PDB entry 1S7S | X-ray diffraction, 1.99 A resolution | chains A and C of the 3 polymer chains in the assembly

== Chain A ==
Name: H-2 class I histocompatibility antigen, K-B alpha chain
From: Mus musculus
Reference sequence: P01901 (HA1B_MOUSE); residues 1-348 here correspond to UniProt positions 22-369 (UniProt number = residue number + 21)
Chain sequence (348 residues; row label = number of the first residue in the row):
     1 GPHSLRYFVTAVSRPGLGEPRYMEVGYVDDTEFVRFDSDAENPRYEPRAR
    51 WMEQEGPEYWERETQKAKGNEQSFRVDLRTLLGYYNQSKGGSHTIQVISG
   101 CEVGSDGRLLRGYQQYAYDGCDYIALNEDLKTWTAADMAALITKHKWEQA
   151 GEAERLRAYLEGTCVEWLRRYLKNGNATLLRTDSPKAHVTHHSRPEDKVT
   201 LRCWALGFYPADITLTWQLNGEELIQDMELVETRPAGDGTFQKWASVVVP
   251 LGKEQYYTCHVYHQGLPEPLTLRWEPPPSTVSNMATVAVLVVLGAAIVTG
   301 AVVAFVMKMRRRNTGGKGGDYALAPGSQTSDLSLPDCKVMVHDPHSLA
Not modelled in the structure: 277-348
Cystine bridges: Cys101-Cys164, Cys203-Cys259

== Chain C ==
Name: Glycoprotein 9-residue peptide
Reference sequence: P07399 (VGLY_LYCVW); residues 1-9 here correspond to UniProt positions 33-41 (UniProt number = residue number + 32)
Chain sequence (9 residues; row label = number of the first residue in the row):
     1 KALYNFATM
Not modelled in the structure: 1
Differences from the reference sequence: engineered mutation Leu3 (Val35 in P07399)

== Chain A / chain C interface ==
Residue-residue contacts (42):
  Tyr7(A) - Ala2(C)
  Tyr7(A) - Leu3(C)  hydrogen bond (side chain-backbone)
  Glu24(A) - Leu3(C)
  Tyr45(A) - Leu3(C)
  Glu63(A) - Ala2(C)  hydrogen bond (side chain-backbone)
  Glu63(A) - Leu3(C)
  Lys66(A) - Ala2(C)
  Lys66(A) - Leu3(C)  hydrogen bond (side chain-backbone)
  Lys66(A) - Tyr4(C)
  Lys66(A) - Asn5(C)
  Asn70(A) - Tyr4(C)  hydrogen bond (side chain-backbone)
  Asn70(A) - Asn5(C)
  Asn70(A) - Phe6(C)  hydrogen bond (side chain-backbone)
  Ser73(A) - Phe6(C)
  Ser73(A) - Thr8(C)
  Phe74(A) - Phe6(C)  hydrophobic
  Asp77(A) - Thr8(C)
  Asp77(A) - Met9(C)  hydrogen bond (side chain-backbone)
  Thr80(A) - Met9(C)
  Leu81(A) - Met9(C)  hydrophobic
  Tyr84(A) - Met9(C)  hydrogen bond (side chain-backbone)
  Ile95(A) - Met9(C)  hydrophobic
  Val97(A) - Phe6(C)  hydrophobic
  Gln114(A) - Tyr4(C)
  Gln114(A) - Phe6(C)
  Tyr116(A) - Phe6(C)
  Tyr116(A) - Met9(C)  hydrophobic
  Thr143(A) - Met9(C)
  Lys146(A) - Met9(C)  hydrogen bond (side chain-backbone)
  Trp147(A) - Ala7(C)
  Trp147(A) - Thr8(C)  hydrogen bond (side chain-backbone)
  Glu152(A) - Tyr4(C)  hydrogen bond
  Glu152(A) - Ala7(C)
  Arg155(A) - Tyr4(C)  hydrogen bond
  Arg155(A) - Asn5(C)  hydrogen bond (side chain-backbone)
  Arg155(A) - Ala7(C)
  Leu156(A) - Tyr4(C)  hydrogen bond (backbone-side chain)
  Tyr159(A) - Ala2(C)  hydrogen bond (side chain-backbone)
  Tyr159(A) - Leu3(C)
  Tyr159(A) - Tyr4(C)  hydrophobic
  Trp167(A) - Ala2(C)  hydrophobic
  Tyr171(A) - Ala2(C)
Other interface residues (no listed pair), chain A (32 interface residues in all): Leu5, Val9, Tyr59, Val76, Ser99, Tyr123, Thr163

== Summary ==
32 residues of chain A and 8 residues of chain C are in contact, with 14 hydrogen bonds. Polar pairs include
Tyr7(A)-Leu3(C), Glu63(A)-Ala2(C) and Lys66(A)-Leu3(C).
Chain A is H-2 class I histocompatibility antigen, K-B alpha chain (Mus musculus) and chain C is Glycoprotein
9-residue peptide; the structure, Crystal structures of the murine class I major histocompatibility complex
H-2Kb in complex with LCMV-derived gp33 ..., was determined by X-ray diffraction together with 1S7Q, 1S7R,
1S7T, 1S7U, 1S7V, 1S7W and 1S7X from the same study.
